PDB entry 2VX6 | X-ray diffraction, 1.57 A resolution | chain A

Chain A:
Name: Cellvibrio japonicus mannanase CJMAN26C
Source organism: Cellvibrio japonicus
Notes: EC 3.2.1.-
Chain sequence (396 residues; each row starts with the number of its first residue):
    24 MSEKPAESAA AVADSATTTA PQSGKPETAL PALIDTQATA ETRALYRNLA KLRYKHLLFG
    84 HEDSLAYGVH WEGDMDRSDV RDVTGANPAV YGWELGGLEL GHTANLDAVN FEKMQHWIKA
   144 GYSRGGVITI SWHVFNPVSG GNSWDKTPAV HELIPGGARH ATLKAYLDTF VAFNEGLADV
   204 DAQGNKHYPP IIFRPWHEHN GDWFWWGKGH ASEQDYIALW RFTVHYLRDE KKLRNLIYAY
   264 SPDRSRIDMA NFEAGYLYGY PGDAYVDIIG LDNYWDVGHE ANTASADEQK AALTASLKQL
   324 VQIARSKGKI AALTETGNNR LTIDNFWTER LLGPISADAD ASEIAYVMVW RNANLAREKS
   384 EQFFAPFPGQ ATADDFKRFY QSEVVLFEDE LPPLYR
Not modelled in the structure: 24-52
Bound ions: Na+ site 1: R76, H79, S365, I367; Na+ site 2: Y403, S405, V408
Reported in the primary citation:
  - catalytic residues: E221, E338
  - mutagenesis - E221A: abolished catalytic activity
  - contacts within the chain: R217-E338, E221-W226 (hydrogen bond), Y297-E338
  - binding site for beta-D-mannopyranose: L129, D130, H156, W167, H220, W226, D266, S268, R269, E338, W373, R374, Q385
  - specificity-determining residues: L129, D130
  - mutagenesis - L129A, L129G, L129G/D130G, D130A, D130G: decreased catalytic activity

Summary:
The Na+ site 1 is built by R76, H79, S365 and I367. Y403, S405 and V408 form the Na+ site 2. The paper reports
catalytic residues E221 and E338; L129A, L129G and L129G/D130G, among others, reduce catalytic activity; 6
substitutions were tested in all.
Chain A is Cellvibrio japonicus mannanase CJMAN26C (Cellvibrio japonicus); the structure, CELLVIBRIO JAPONICUS
MANNANASE CJMAN26C Gal1Man4-BOUND FORM, was determined by X-ray diffraction, deposited together with 2VX4,
2VX5 and 2VX7.
